Entry 8RDJ (electron microscopy, 2.62 A resolution); this record covers chains C and J of the 24 polymer chains in the assembly.

# Chain C
Molecule: DNA-directed RNA polymerase subunit beta
Organism: Sinapis alba
Reference sequence: A0A6C0M5W1 (A0A6C0M5W1_SINAL); residues 1-1072 here = UniProt positions 1-1072
Amino-acid sequence (1072 residues; row label = number of the first residue in the row):
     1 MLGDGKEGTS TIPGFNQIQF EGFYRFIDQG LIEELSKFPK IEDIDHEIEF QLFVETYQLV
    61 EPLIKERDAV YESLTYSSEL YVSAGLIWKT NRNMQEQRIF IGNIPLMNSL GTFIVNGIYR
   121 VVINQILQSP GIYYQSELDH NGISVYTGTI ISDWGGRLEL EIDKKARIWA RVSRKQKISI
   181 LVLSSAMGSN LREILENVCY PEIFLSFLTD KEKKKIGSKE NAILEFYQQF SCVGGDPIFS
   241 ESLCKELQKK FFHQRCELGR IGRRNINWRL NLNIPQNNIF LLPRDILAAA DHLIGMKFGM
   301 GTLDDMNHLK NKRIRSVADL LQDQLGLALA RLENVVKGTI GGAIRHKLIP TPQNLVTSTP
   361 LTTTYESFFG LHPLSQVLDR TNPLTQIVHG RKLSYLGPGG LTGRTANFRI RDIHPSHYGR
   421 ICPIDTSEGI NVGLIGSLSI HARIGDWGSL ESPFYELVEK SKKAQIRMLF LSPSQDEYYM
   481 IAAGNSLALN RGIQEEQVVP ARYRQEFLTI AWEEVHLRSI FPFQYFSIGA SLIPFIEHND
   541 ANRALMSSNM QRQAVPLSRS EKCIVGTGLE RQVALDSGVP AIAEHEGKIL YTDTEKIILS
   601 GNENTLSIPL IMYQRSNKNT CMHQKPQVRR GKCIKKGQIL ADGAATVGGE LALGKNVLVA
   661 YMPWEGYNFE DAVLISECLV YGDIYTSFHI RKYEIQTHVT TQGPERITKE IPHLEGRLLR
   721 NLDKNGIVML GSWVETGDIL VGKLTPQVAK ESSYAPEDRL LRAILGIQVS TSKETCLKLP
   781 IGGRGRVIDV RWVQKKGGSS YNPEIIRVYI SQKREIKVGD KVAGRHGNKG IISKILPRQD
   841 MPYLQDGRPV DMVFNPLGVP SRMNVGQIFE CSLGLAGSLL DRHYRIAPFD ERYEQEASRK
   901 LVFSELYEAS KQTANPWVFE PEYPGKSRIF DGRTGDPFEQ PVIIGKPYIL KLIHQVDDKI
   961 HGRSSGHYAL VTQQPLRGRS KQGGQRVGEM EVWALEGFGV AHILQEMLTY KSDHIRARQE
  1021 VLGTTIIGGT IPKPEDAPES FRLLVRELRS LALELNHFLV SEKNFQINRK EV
Unresolved in the structure: 1-7, 747-771
Sequence notes: conflict Phe113 (Ser in A0A6C0M5W1), Val657 (Ile in A0A6C0M5W1)

# Chain J
Molecule: PAP5
Organism: Sinapis alba
Amino-acid sequence (529 residues; each row starts with the number of its first residue):
     1 MASISTTSWL YRDKLCTESG KLGTCILQRP VKCGFPVKRL YVGITSKDVL MRDCIKCKKD
    61 DDDDDASEGS SKKDGQGYEY VSVERAPYYS YMDSTSGKME PASGARASIP GEDYWPEGTS
   121 SRVRAARAPQ PAGESSSFPS YGKNPGSRRK KNRKATEGNA AVETYDEVSD SEDSSEEEES
   181 DSSNGFVVYN NEVEGEDEEE TGFELDKKLG RPHPFIDPTK KKQIETTLTS DESWWNWRKP
   241 EKEQWSRWQR RRPDVETVFL KAMAETGQVK LYGKEPTLTE TSLYRARRHL FKEERLQAER
   301 ERLAKEGPMA FYSEWVKAWK RDTSREAVQK HFEETGEDEN TQLIEMFSHQ TDREYRIMMG
   361 TDVRIKRDPL AMRMKEDQIK QIWGGDPVYP TINYIQAPDA VMDFRGPDFH EPTPNMLSYL
   421 KENCKVISRE MHETLLAKEK TEQVEVPDID DAMAQAVDIG ENDDEEEDTE EAEKDEKVAR
   481 NWSVLKSTPE LRNSKPKPKK EGRMSLDEAV DDSENLTDFL MDFDEETDP
Unresolved in the structure: 1-183, 191-201, 429-529

# Chain C / chain J interface
Contacting residue pairs (124):
  Thr11(C) - Pro407(J)
  Thr11(C) - Phe409(J)
  Gly14(C) - His410(J)
  Phe20(C) - Pro414(J)
  Phe20(C) - Met416(J)  hydrophobic
  Phe20(C) - Tyr419(J)  hydrophobic
  Tyr24(C) - Tyr419(J)  hydrophobic
  Tyr24(C) - Asn423(J)
  Tyr24(C) - Lys425(J)
  Ile27(C) - Leu420(J)  hydrophobic
  Asp28(C) - Lys425(J)  salt bridge
  Leu59(C) - Val426(J)
  Leu59(C) - Ile427(J)  hydrogen bond (backbone-backbone)
  Val60(C) - Val426(J)
  Val60(C) - Ile427(J)
  Val60(C) - Ser428(J)
  Glu61(C) - Lys421(J)  salt bridge
  Glu61(C) - Val426(J)
  Glu61(C) - Ile427(J)  hydrogen bond (backbone-backbone)
  Glu61(C) - Ser428(J)
  Leu106(C) - Leu417(J)  hydrophobic
  Met107(C) - Met416(J)
  Leu487(C) - Trp245(J)
  Ala488(C) - Trp245(J)  hydrophobic
  Asn490(C) - Lys242(J)
  Asn490(C) - Glu243(J)  hydrogen bond (side chain-backbone)
  Arg491(C) - Lys242(J)
  Lys562(C) - Pro398(J)  hydrogen bond (side chain-backbone)
  Lys562(C) - Ala400(J)  hydrogen bond (side chain-backbone)
  Arg571(C) - Met402(J)
  Arg571(C) - Phe404(J)
  Arg571(C) - Asp408(J)  salt bridge
  Arg571(C) - Phe409(J)
  Gln572(C) - Asp408(J)  hydrogen bond (side chain-backbone)
  Gln572(C) - Phe409(J)
  Leu575(C) - Phe404(J)  hydrophobic
  Leu575(C) - Phe409(J)  hydrophobic
  Leu575(C) - His410(J)
  Asp576(C) - His410(J)  salt bridge
  Ile582(C) - Phe404(J)  hydrophobic
  Lys636(C) - Arg405(J)  hydrogen bond (backbone-side chain)
  Lys636(C) - Pro412(J)
  Gly637(C) - Phe404(J)
  Gln638(C) - Asp403(J)  hydrogen bond
  Gln638(C) - Arg405(J)
  Ile639(C) - Val401(J)  hydrophobic
  Ile639(C) - Met402(J)
  Ile639(C) - Phe404(J)  hydrophobic
  Gly648(C) - Val401(J)
  Gly648(C) - Met402(J)  hydrogen bond (backbone-backbone)
  Gly649(C) - Met402(J)
  Gly649(C) - Phe404(J)
  Glu650(C) - Gln396(J)  hydrogen bond
  Glu650(C) - Met402(J)
  Gln845(C) - Met359(J)
  Gln845(C) - Ile365(J)
  Gln845(C) - Arg367(J)  hydrogen bond
  Asp881(C) - Pro398(J)
  Arg882(C) - Ile395(J)
  Arg882(C) - Gln396(J)
  Arg882(C) - Pro398(J)
  His883(C) - Tyr394(J)
  His883(C) - Ile395(J)
  His883(C) - Gln396(J)  hydrogen bond (backbone-backbone)
  His883(C) - Pro398(J)
  Tyr884(C) - Tyr394(J)
  Arg885(C) - Tyr394(J)  hydrogen bond (backbone-backbone)
  Arg885(C) - Gln396(J)
  Ile886(C) - Tyr394(J)
  Asp890(C) - Tyr394(J)
  Glu891(C) - Arg247(J)  hydrogen bond (backbone-side chain)
  Tyr893(C) - Tyr389(J)  hydrophobic
  Glu894(C) - Arg247(J)
  Glu894(C) - Pro387(J)
  Glu894(C) - Val388(J)  hydrogen bond (side chain-backbone)
  Gln895(C) - Arg247(J)  hydrogen bond (side chain-backbone)
  Gln895(C) - Trp248(J)
  Glu896(C) - Arg252(J)  salt bridge
  Arg899(C) - Arg252(J)
  Arg899(C) - Pro253(J)  hydrogen bond (side chain-backbone)
  Arg899(C) - Asp254(J)
  Arg899(C) - Ile382(J)  hydrogen bond (side chain-backbone)
  Arg899(C) - Trp383(J)
  Lys900(C) - Trp383(J)
  Lys900(C) - Gly385(J)
  Lys900(C) - Asp386(J)  hydrogen bond (side chain-backbone)
  Lys900(C) - Pro387(J)
  Leu901(C) - Thr391(J)
  Leu901(C) - Tyr394(J)  hydrophobic
  Phe903(C) - Trp383(J)  hydrophobic
  Ser904(C) - Trp383(J)
  Glu905(C) - Thr391(J)
  Tyr907(C) - Glu376(J)
  Tyr907(C) - Ile379(J)  hydrophobic
  Tyr907(C) - Trp383(J)  hydrophobic
  Lys911(C) - Arg353(J)  hydrogen bond (backbone-side chain)
  Lys911(C) - Glu376(J)
  Gln912(C) - Arg353(J)  hydrogen bond (backbone-side chain)
  Thr913(C) - Arg353(J)
  Thr913(C) - Arg356(J)  hydrogen bond (backbone-side chain)
  Ala914(C) - Arg353(J)
  Ala914(C) - Arg356(J)  hydrogen bond (backbone-side chain)
  Asn915(C) - Arg356(J)
  Pro916(C) - Arg356(J)
  Pro916(C) - Arg367(J)
  Phe919(C) - Ile379(J)  hydrophobic
  Phe919(C) - Trp383(J)  hydrophobic
  Glu920(C) - Arg367(J)  salt bridge
  Pro921(C) - Val255(J)
  Pro921(C) - Phe259(J)
  Pro921(C) - Ala371(J)  hydrophobic
  Pro921(C) - Ile382(J)
  Glu922(C) - Val255(J)
  Glu922(C) - Phe259(J)
  Glu922(C) - Lys292(J)  salt bridge
  Glu922(C) - Asp368(J)  hydrogen bond (side chain-backbone)
  Glu922(C) - Ala371(J)
  Pro924(C) - Val255(J)
  Arg928(C) - Arg364(J)
  Arg928(C) - Ile365(J)
  Phe930(C) - Arg364(J)
  Phe930(C) - Ile365(J)  hydrophobic
  Gly935(C) - Arg364(J)  hydrogen bond (backbone-side chain)
  Pro937(C) - Arg364(J)
Also at the interface, not in a pair above, chain C (81 interface residues in all): Ile12, Pro13, Phe23, Gln58, Pro62, Tyr76, Asn108, Ser109, Leu489, Gly492, Gln497, Glu584, Gln627, Lys635, Tyr843, Ala887, Trp917, Tyr923
Also at the interface, not in a pair above, chain J (62 interface residues in all): Gln244, Ile357, Gly384, Ala397, Asp399, Thr413, Asn415

# Overview
Chain C and chain J form an interface of 81 and 62 residues respectively, with 25 hydrogen bonds and 7 salt
bridges. Polar pairs include Asp28(C)-Lys425(J), Glu61(C)-Lys421(J) and Arg571(C)-Asp408(J).
Here chain C is DNA-directed RNA polymerase subunit beta and chain J is PAP5, both from Sinapis alba. Entry
8RDJ (Plastid-encoded RNA polymerase transcription elongation complex (Integrated model)) was determined by
electron microscopy (same publication as 8R5O, 8R6S and 8RAS).
